Entry 7U1E (electron microscopy, 4.52 A resolution (low resolution: residue-level contacts below are approximate; hydrogen-bond / salt-bridge calls are withheld)); this record covers chains C and D of the 5 polymer chains in the assembly.

# Chain C (and D)
Molecule: ATP-sensitive inward rectifier potassium channel 11
Source organism: Rattus norvegicus
Notes: chain D of this document is another copy of the same molecule, construct and numbering; everything in this record applies to it too
UniProtKB: P70673 (KCJ11_RAT); residues 1-390 here = UniProt positions 1-390
Amino-acid sequence (390 residues; numbered 1 to 390; the number before each row is that of its first residue):
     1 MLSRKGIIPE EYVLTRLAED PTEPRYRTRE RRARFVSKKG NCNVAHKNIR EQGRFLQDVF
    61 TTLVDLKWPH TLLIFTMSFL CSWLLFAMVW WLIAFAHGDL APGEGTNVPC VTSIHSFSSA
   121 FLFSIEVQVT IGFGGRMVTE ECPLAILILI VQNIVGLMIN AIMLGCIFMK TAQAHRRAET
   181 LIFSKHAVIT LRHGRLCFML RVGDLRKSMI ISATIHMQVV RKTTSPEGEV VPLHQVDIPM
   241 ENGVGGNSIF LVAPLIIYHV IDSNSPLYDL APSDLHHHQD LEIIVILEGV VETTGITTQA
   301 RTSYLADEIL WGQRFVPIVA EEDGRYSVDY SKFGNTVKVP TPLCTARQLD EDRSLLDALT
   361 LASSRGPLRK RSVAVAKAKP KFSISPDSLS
Disordered / not traced: 1-30, 359-390
Cystine bridges: C110-C142
Small-molecule neighbours: ATP (adenosine-5'-triphosphate): I182, F183, S184, K185, H186, L205, Y330, S331, F333, G334, N335

# How chain C and chain D interact
Residue-residue contacts - 66 pairs, chain C then chain D:
  R32(C) - D323(D)
  A33(C) - E321(D)
  A33(C) - E322(D)
  R34(C) - Y326(D)
  F35(C) - Y326(D)
  N43(C) - R325(D)
  N43(C) - Y326(D)
  A45(C) - Y326(D)
  A45(C) - S327(D)
  A45(C) - V328(D)
  H46(C) - V328(D)
  H46(C) - Y330(D)
  K47(C) - V328(D)
  K47(C) - D329(D)
  K47(C) - Y330(D)
  N48(C) - D329(D)
  N48(C) - Y330(D)
  N48(C) - S331(D)
  I49(C) - L205(D)
  I49(C) - Y330(D)
  F60(C) - T171(D)
  F123(C) - F133(D)
  T130(C) - V129(D)
  T130(C) - T130(D)
  I131(C) - I131(D)
  G132(C) - I131(D)
  G132(C) - G132(D)
  G134(C) - F133(D)
  R136(C) - F133(D)
  M137(C) - F133(D)
  M137(C) - G135(D)
  M137(C) - R136(D)
  V138(C) - L122(D)
  T139(C) - L122(D)
  E140(C) - S118(D)
  E140(C) - S119(D)
  E140(C) - R136(D)
  I146(C) - F121(D)
  I146(C) - L122(D)
  L149(C) - L122(D)
  I150(C) - L80(D)
  I150(C) - W83(D)
  I154(C) - T76(D)
  I154(C) - W83(D)
  L157(C) - V129(D)
  A161(C) - L164(D)
  A161(C) - I167(D)
  G165(C) - F168(D)
  F168(C) - F168(D)
  M169(C) - F168(D)
  P226(C) - H193(D)
  E227(C) - L191(D)
  V230(C) - P317(D)
  P232(C) - P317(D)
  P232(C) - V319(D)
  L233(C) - V319(D)
  L233(C) - Y326(D)
  Q235(C) - F250(D)
  Q235(C) - L255(D)
  D237(C) - G243(D)
  D237(C) - V244(D)
  I286(C) - F250(D)
  T297(C) - V290(D)
  Q299(C) - I210(D)
  Q299(C) - I211(D)
  Q299(C) - F250(D)
Interface residues without a listed pair, chain C (50 interface residues in all): C42, V44, F133, H216, S225, V231, H234, V236, E288, R301
Interface residues without a listed pair, chain D (53 interface residues in all): S113, N160, G194, M209, S212, S248, V252, I256, Y258, V291, E292, G324, K332

# In short
50 residues of chain C and 53 residues of chain D are in contact. Bound to chain C: ATP.
Both chains are ATP-sensitive inward rectifier potassium channel 11 (Rattus norvegicus). Entry 7U1E (CryoEM
structure of the pancreatic ATP-sensitive potassium channel bound to ATP with Kir6.2-CTD in the down ...) was
determined by electron microscopy, deposited together with 7TYS, 7TYT, 7U1Q, 7U1S, 7U24, 7U2X and 4 further
entries.
